1M5S - chains A and C of the 4 polymer chains in the assembly; structure by X-ray diffraction, 1.85 A resolution.

[Chain A]
Name: Formylmethanofuran--tetrahydromethanopterin formyltransferase
Organism: Methanosarcina barkeri
Notes: EC 2.3.1.101
UniProt: P55301 (FTR_METBA); numbering as in UniProt (aligned over 1-297)
Sequence (297 residues; numbered 1 to 297; the number before each row is that of its first residue):
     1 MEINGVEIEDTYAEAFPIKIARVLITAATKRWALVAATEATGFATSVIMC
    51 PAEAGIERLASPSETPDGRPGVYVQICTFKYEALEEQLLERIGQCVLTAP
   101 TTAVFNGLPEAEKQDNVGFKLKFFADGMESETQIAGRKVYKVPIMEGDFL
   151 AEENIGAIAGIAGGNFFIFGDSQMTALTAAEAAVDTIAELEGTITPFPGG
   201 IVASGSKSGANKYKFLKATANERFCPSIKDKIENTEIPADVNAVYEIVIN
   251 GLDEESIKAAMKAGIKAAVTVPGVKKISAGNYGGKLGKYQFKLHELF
Sequence notes: conflict Asp115 (Phe in P55301)
Reported in the primary citation:
  - self-association interface (contacts with another copy of this molecule): Ser172, Thr175
  - contacts within the chain: Arg137-Glu152 (salt bridge), Lys207-Glu222 (salt bridge)

[Chain C]
Name: Formylmethanofuran--tetrahydromethanopterin formyltransferase
Organism: Methanosarcina barkeri
Notes: EC 2.3.1.101
UniProt: P55301 (FTR_METBA); residues 2001-2297 here correspond to UniProt positions 1-297 (UniProt number = residue number - 2000)
Sequence (297 residues; row label = number of the first residue in the row):
  2001 MEINGVEIEDTYAEAFPIKIARVLITAATKRWALVAATEATGFATSVIMC
  2051 PAEAGIERLASPSETPDGRPGVYVQICTFKYEALEEQLLERIGQCVLTAP
  2101 TTAVFNGLPEAEKQDNVGFKLKFFADGMESETQIAGRKVYKVPIMEGDFL
  2151 AEENIGAIAGIAGGNFFIFGDSQMTALTAAEAAVDTIAELEGTITPFPGG
  2201 IVASGSKSGANKYKFLKATANERFCPSIKDKIENTEIPADVNAVYEIVIN
  2251 GLDEESIKAAMKAGIKAAVTVPGVKKISAGNYGGKLGKYQFKLHELF
Sequence notes: conflict Asp2115 (Phe115 in P55301)

[Chain A / chain C interface]
Pairs across the interface (14; chain A residue first):
  Asp171(A) - Ser2172(C)
  Ser172(A) - Asp2171(C)
  Ser172(A) - Ser2172(C)  hydrogen bond
  Ser172(A) - Thr2175(C)  hydrogen bond
  Gln173(A) - Pro2272(C)
  Met174(A) - Met2174(C)
  Met174(A) - Thr2175(C)
  Met174(A) - Thr2178(C)
  Met174(A) - Val2271(C)  hydrophobic
  Thr175(A) - Ser2172(C)  hydrogen bond
  Thr175(A) - Met2174(C)
  Thr178(A) - Met2174(C)
  Val271(A) - Met2174(C)  hydrophobic
  Pro272(A) - Gln2173(C)
Also at the interface, not in a pair above, chain A (9 interface residues in all): Arg31
Also at the interface, not in a pair above, chain C (9 interface residues in all): Arg2031

[In short]
The chain A/chain C interface involves 9 residues from each chain; the contacts include 3 hydrogen bonds.
Among the polar pairs are Ser172(A)-Ser2172(C), Ser172(A)-Thr2175(C) and Thr175(A)-Ser2172(C). The paper
reports a self-association interface involving Ser172(A) and Thr175(A); contacts within the chain involving
Arg137(A), Glu152(A) and Lys207(A) among others.
Chain A and chain C are both Formylmethanofuran--tetrahydromethanopterin formyltransferase (Methanosarcina
barkeri); the structure, Formylmethanofuran:tetrahydromethanopterin fromyltransferase from Methanosarcina
barkeri, was determined by X-ray diffraction (same publication as 1M5H).
